PDB entry 6YGA | X-ray diffraction, 2.40 A resolution | chains A and B of the 3 polymer chains in the assembly

[Chain A]
Name: N-alpha-acetyltransferase 30
Source organism: Saccharomyces cerevisiae (strain ATCC 204508 / S288c)
Notes: EC 2.3.1.256
UniProt: Q03503 (NAA30_YEAST); numbering as in UniProt (aligned over 1-159)
Sequence (159 residues; each row starts with the number of its first residue):
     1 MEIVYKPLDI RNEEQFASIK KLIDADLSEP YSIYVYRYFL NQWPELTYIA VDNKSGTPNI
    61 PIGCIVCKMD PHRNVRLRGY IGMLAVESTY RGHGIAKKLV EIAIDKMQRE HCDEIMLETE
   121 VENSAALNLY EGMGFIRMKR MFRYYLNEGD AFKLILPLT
Modified / non-standard residues: Mse1 (initiating methionine; parent Met); Mse69, Mse83, Mse107, Mse116, Mse133, Mse138, Mse141 (selenomethionine; parent Met)
Reported in the primary citation:
  - mutagenesis - L27A, S28A, E29A, E29Q, Y31F, Y80A, Y80F, E118A, E118Q, E120A, E120Q, Y130A, Y130F: decreased catalytic activity
  - catalytic residues: Tyr80, Glu118, Tyr130
  - catalytic residues: Leu27, Glu29, Leu84 (proposed by the authors, not directly observed)

[Chain B]
Name: N-alpha-acetyltransferase 35, NatC auxiliary subunit
Source organism: Saccharomyces cerevisiae (strain ATCC 204508 / S288c)
UniProt: Q02197 (NAA35_YEAST); residue numbers follow UniProt; this construct covers 1-733
Sequence (735 residues; each row starts with the number of its first residue; numbers below 1 keep their minus sign (Gly-1 is residue -1)):
    -1 GPMEVDSILG SLSITDDFDQ LVDVTSLFDE LCSKLKPEAI VKDPRFDLFE GTHSLEVNNS
    59 KLDSSLIELT AEEIEFDVNV AYDPPLASVA AIADRLLRCV ISWLNDYQTL PTTVLSCRYT
   119 ESLLSSLVKG TTAGSSWCTG NILYDKVLGS CILGVCYLTK FVQKLLSAGI VFEEEDLNFN
   179 NMGFNTFDNL PGQDVVINSL TESLQILEAY SDDSLHLTML KHILKIIICL VHLEDHLTDY
   239 STKTSHLDEL IENANSVNGI FPQLQLSPPK GAFSTYIQKH RSNQFPPRKI TKLPTDYSGF
   299 ITLANDVKTI LLVDKAESAL ETYQFAKFFN KLEQRHVIAR ILFPLFFIRD DRTVLGKFSY
   359 TQFYLLHVKE FSAQTPSEFE SSIGNELIQE SSNMLLEWYQ NCSQNTCRYR QGFNRQLILW
   419 DSLQAQFESV NSQVYCSWTY FMKLSSMIEF SLKGFDLDIY KPFEAYSMFW YVYYLSHHLE
   479 TFLKDSQNDI ESNINAIHSM NKKLKKLKAG EKKDQLRLKY RFAMDNEMEQ LQATKQFLNY
   539 LLKEINITKS LCLIEVFQFA ILKSFGLIDN KNSTPSKFSN ERLIHNLRFK PFNSIGVPEL
   599 PEYEVFQQTL KDFVIEEKGA AFDIKLERAT NFIETEVRNV VSSIDEIMQG IKGGDNNGVL
   659 VTGTRLVQEL SLEYYCKLKH TSKALSVNSK VIVNTLKKNI KNKDSHEYKV ELVHTTEGWN
   719 YFPIQTLRIK QDRYK
Disordered / not traced: -1, 129-132, 376-381, 729-733
Modified / non-standard residues: Mse1 (initiating methionine; parent Met); Mse180, Mse217, Mse392, Mse440, Mse445, Mse466, Mse498, Mse522, Mse526, Mse646 (selenomethionine; parent Met)
Sequence notes: expression tag (-1 to 0)
Reported in the primary citation:
  - mutagenesis - F47A, K59A: decreased catalytic activity
  - mutagenesis - K500A/K501A/K503A/K504A: unchanged catalytic activity
  - mutagenesis - K500A/K501A/K503A/K504A, K511A/R515A/R519A: unchanged growth

[Chain A / chain B interface]
Contacting residue pairs - 75 pairs, chain A then chain B:
  Ile10(A) - Glu36(B)
  Arg11(A) - Lys34(B)
  Arg11(A) - Pro35(B)
  Arg11(A) - Glu36(B)
  Lys20(A) - Glu54(B)  salt bridge
  Asp24(A) - Lys59(B)
  Leu27(A) - Lys59(B)  hydrogen bond (backbone-side chain)
  Ser28(A) - Lys59(B)  hydrogen bond (backbone-side chain)
  Pro30(A) - Lys59(B)
  Pro30(A) - Leu60(B)  hydrophobic
  Tyr31(A) - Leu60(B)
  Ser32(A) - Gly49(B)
  Ser32(A) - Ser52(B)  hydrogen bond
  Ser32(A) - Glu54(B)
  Ser32(A) - Leu60(B)
  Ile33(A) - Glu54(B)  hydrogen bond (backbone-side chain)
  Val35(A) - Thr50(B)
  Arg37(A) - Pro35(B)
  Arg37(A) - Ile38(B)
  Tyr38(A) - Leu46(B)
  Tyr38(A) - Phe47(B)
  Tyr38(A) - Thr50(B)
  Asn41(A) - Glu36(B)  hydrogen bond (side chain-backbone)
  Asn41(A) - Ile38(B)
  Gln42(A) - Leu46(B)
  Glu101(A) - Phe576(B)
  Ile104(A) - Phe576(B)  hydrophobic
  Asp105(A) - Phe576(B)
  Gln108(A) - Phe576(B)
  Glu131(A) - Lys459(B)  salt bridge
  Glu131(A) - Asn570(B)  hydrogen bond (backbone-side chain)
  Gly132(A) - Asn570(B)  hydrogen bond (backbone-side chain)
  Gly132(A) - Thr572(B)  hydrogen bond (backbone-side chain)
  Gly132(A) - Ser574(B)  hydrogen bond (backbone-side chain)
  Mse133(A) - Ser574(B)
  Mse133(A) - Phe576(B)  hydrophobic
  Gly134(A) - Asn570(B)
  Gly134(A) - Ile582(B)
  Ile136(A) - Glu462(B)
  Ile136(A) - Ile582(B)
  Ile136(A) - Leu585(B)  hydrophobic
  Ile136(A) - Arg586(B)
  Arg137(A) - Asp456(B)  hydrogen bond (side chain-backbone)
  Arg137(A) - Ile457(B)
  Arg137(A) - Arg586(B)  hydrogen bond (backbone-side chain)
  Mse138(A) - Leu585(B)
  Mse138(A) - Arg586(B)
  Lys139(A) - Gln409(B)
  Lys139(A) - Ile457(B)
  Arg140(A) - Cys405(B)
  Arg140(A) - Gln409(B)  hydrogen bond (backbone-side chain)
  Arg140(A) - Leu455(B)  hydrogen bond (side chain-backbone)
  Arg140(A) - Ile457(B)
  Phe142(A) - Tyr105(B)
  Phe142(A) - Glu173(B)
  Phe142(A) - Gln332(B)
  Phe142(A) - Asn403(B)
  Phe142(A) - Cys405(B)
  Arg143(A) - Asp104(B)
  Arg143(A) - Tyr105(B)
  Arg143(A) - Gln106(B)
  Leu146(A) - Arg286(B)
  Asn147(A) - Gln106(B)  hydrogen bond
  Asn147(A) - Thr289(B)
  Phe152(A) - Leu455(B)
  Phe152(A) - Asp456(B)
  Phe152(A) - Ile457(B)  hydrophobic
  Ile155(A) - Leu585(B)  hydrophobic
  Leu156(A) - Ser577(B)
  Pro157(A) - Ser577(B)  hydrogen bond (backbone-side chain)
  Pro157(A) - Leu581(B)
  Pro157(A) - Leu585(B)
  Leu158(A) - Phe576(B)
  Leu158(A) - Leu581(B)
  Thr159(A) - Leu581(B)
Interface residues without a listed pair, chain A (42 interface residues in all): Glu29, Tyr34, Mse141, Asp150
Interface residues without a listed pair, chain B (41 interface residues in all): Ala37, Leu53, Asn57, Asp174, Phe461
Interface features reported in the paper:
  - pairs named by the authors: Asn147(A)-Gln106(B) (hydrogen bond)

[Summary]
42 residues of chain A face 41 of chain B across their interface; the contacts include 15 hydrogen bonds and 2
salt bridges. Polar contacts include Lys20(A)-Glu54(B), Glu131(A)-Lys459(B) and Leu27(A)-Lys59(B). The authors
report a hydrogen bond between Asn147(A) and Gln106(B). From the paper: catalytic residues Tyr80(A), Glu118(A)
and Tyr130(A) among others; L27A, S28A and E29A of chain A, among others, reduce catalytic activity; 17
substitutions were tested in all.
Chain A is N-alpha-acetyltransferase 30 and chain B is N-alpha-acetyltransferase 35, NatC auxiliary subunit,
both from Saccharomyces cerevisiae (strain ATCC 204508 / S288c); the structure, Crystal structure of the apo
NatC complex, was determined by X-ray diffraction (same publication as 6YGB, 6YGC and 6YGD).
